7E7X - chains A and H of the 3 polymer chains in the assembly; structure by X-ray diffraction, 2.78 A resolution.

# Chain A
Name: Spike protein S1
Source organism: Severe acute respiratory syndrome coronavirus 2
UniProtKB: P0DTC2 (SPIKE_SARS2); residue numbers follow UniProt; this construct covers 13-303
Chain sequence (297 residues; row label = number of the first residue in the row):
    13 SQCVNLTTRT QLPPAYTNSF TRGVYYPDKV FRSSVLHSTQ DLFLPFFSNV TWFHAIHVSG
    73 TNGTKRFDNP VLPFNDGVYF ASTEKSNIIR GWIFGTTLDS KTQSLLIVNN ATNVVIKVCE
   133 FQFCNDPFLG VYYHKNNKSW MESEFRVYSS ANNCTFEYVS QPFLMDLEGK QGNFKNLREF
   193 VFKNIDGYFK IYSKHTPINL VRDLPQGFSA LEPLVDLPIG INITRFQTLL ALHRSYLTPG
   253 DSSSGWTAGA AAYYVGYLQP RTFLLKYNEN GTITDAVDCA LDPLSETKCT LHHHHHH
Unresolved in the structure: 19-26, 68-80, 176-188, 207-220, 291-309
Sequence notes: expression tag (304-309)
Cystine bridges: Cys15-Cys136, Cys131-Cys166
Curated features (UniProtKB/Swiss-Prot):
  - region: Asn280 to Cys301 (Putative superantigen)
  - glycosylation (N-linked (GlcNAc...) asparagine): Asn17 (complex), Asn61 (hybrid), Asn74 (complex), Asn122 (hybrid), Asn149 (complex), Asn165 (complex), Asn234 (high mannose), Asn282 (complex)
  - natural variant: Ser13 (S13I: In strain: Epsilon/B.1.427/B.1.429), Leu18 (L18F: In strain: Beta/B.1.351, Gamma/P.1 and 1 more), Thr19 (T19I: In strain: Omicron/BQ.1.1, Omicron/XBB.1.5 and 1 more; T19R: In strain: Delta/B.1.617.2, Omicron/BA.2 and 4 more), Thr20 (T20N: In strain: Gamma/P.1), Leu24 to Ala27 (sequence variant, change not given here; In strain: Omicron/BA.2, Omicron/BA.2.12.1 and 6 more), Pro26 (P26S: In strain: Gamma/P.1), Gln52 (Q52H: In strain: Omicron/EG.5.1), Ala67 (A67V: In strain: Eta/B.1.525, Omicron/BA.1), His69 to Val70 (deletion: In strain: Alpha/B.1.1.7, Eta/B.1.525 and 5 more), Gly75 (G75V: In strain: Lambda/C.37), Thr76 (T76I: In strain: Lambda/C.37), Asp80 (D80A: In strain: Beta/B.1.351), 25 further natural variant entries in UniProt
  - mutagenesis: His69 to Val70 (Increased incorporation of cleaved spike into virions), Asn121 (N121Q: Partial loss of biliverdin affinity), Arg190 (R190K: Partial loss of biliverdin affinity), Asn234 (N234Q: Increased resistance to neutralizing antibodies)

# Chain H
Name: N11 Fab heavy chain
Source organism: Homo sapiens
Notes: antibody fragment or engineered binder
Chain sequence (234 residues; numbered 1 to 234; the number before each row is that of its first residue):
     1 QVQVVQSGAE VKKPGASVKV SCKVSGYTLI EISIHWVRQA PGKGLEWMGG FDPEAGETIY
    61 AQKFQGRVTM TEDTSTDTAY MEVSSLRSED TAVYYCATGP AIAAAETNWF DLWGQGTLVT
   121 VSSASTKGPS VFPLAPSSKS TSGGTAALGC LVKDYFPEPV TVSWNSGALT SGVHTFPAVL
   181 QSSGLYSLSS VVTVPSSSLG TQTYICNVNH KPSNTKVDKK VEPKSCDKHH HHHH
Unresolved in the structure: 1-7, 138-143, 225-234
Cystine bridges: Cys22-Cys96, Cys150-Cys206

# Chain A / chain H interface
Contacting residue pairs - 39 pairs, chain A then chain H:
  Tyr144(A) - Glu31(H)
  Tyr145(A) - Ile30(H)
  Tyr145(A) - Glu31(H)
  Tyr145(A) - Ala101(H)
  Tyr145(A) - Ile102(H)  hydrophobic
  His146(A) - Ile30(H)
  Lys147(A) - Leu29(H)  hydrogen bond (side chain-backbone)
  Lys147(A) - Ile30(H)  hydrogen bond (backbone-backbone)
  Lys147(A) - Ile32(H)  hydrogen bond (side chain-backbone)
  Lys147(A) - Phe51(H)
  Lys147(A) - Glu72(H)  salt bridge
  Lys147(A) - Ala101(H)
  Asn148(A) - Ile30(H)
  Lys150(A) - Pro53(H)  hydrogen bond (side chain-backbone)
  Lys150(A) - Gly56(H)
  Trp152(A) - Ile102(H)  hydrophobic
  Arg246(A) - Tyr27(H)
  Arg246(A) - Thr28(H)
  Arg246(A) - Glu31(H)  salt bridge
  Ser247(A) - Tyr27(H)  hydrogen bond (backbone-side chain)
  Ser247(A) - Ile102(H)
  Tyr248(A) - Tyr27(H)
  Tyr248(A) - Glu31(H)
  Tyr248(A) - Ile32(H)  hydrophobic
  Tyr248(A) - Thr98(H)  hydrogen bond
  Tyr248(A) - Gly99(H)
  Tyr248(A) - Pro100(H)
  Tyr248(A) - Trp109(H)
  Leu249(A) - Ile102(H)  hydrophobic
  Leu249(A) - Ala105(H)  hydrophobic
  Leu249(A) - Thr107(H)
  Leu249(A) - Trp109(H)
  Thr250(A) - Trp109(H)
  Pro251(A) - Trp109(H)
  Pro251(A) - Asp111(H)
  Asp253(A) - Tyr27(H)
  Ser254(A) - Tyr27(H)  hydrogen bond (backbone-side chain)
  Ser255(A) - Gly26(H)
  Ser255(A) - Tyr27(H)
Interface residues without a listed pair, chain H (22 interface residues in all): Glu54, Ala103

# Overview
16 residues of chain A face 22 of chain H across their interface; the contacts include 7 hydrogen bonds and 2
salt bridges. Among the polar pairs are Lys147(A)-Glu72(H), Arg246(A)-Glu31(H) and Lys147(A)-Leu29(H). UniProt
lists 5 mutagenesis sites on chain A.
Chain A is Spike protein S1 (Severe acute respiratory syndrome coronavirus 2) and chain H is N11 Fab heavy
chain (Homo sapiens); the structure, SARS-CoV-2 Spike Protein N terminal domain in Complex with N11 Fab, was
determined by X-ray diffraction (same publication as 7E7Y and 7E88).
